5DAW - chain A; structure by X-ray diffraction, 1.60 A resolution.

[Chain A]
Protein: Phytanoyl-CoA dioxygenase family protein (AFU_orthologue AFUA_8G00230)
Organism: Aspergillus nidulans FGSC A4
Reference sequence: Q5AR53 (Q5AR53_EMENI); residues 2-308 here correspond to UniProt positions 110-416 (UniProt number = residue number + 108)
Chain sequence (308 residues; each row starts with the number of its first residue):
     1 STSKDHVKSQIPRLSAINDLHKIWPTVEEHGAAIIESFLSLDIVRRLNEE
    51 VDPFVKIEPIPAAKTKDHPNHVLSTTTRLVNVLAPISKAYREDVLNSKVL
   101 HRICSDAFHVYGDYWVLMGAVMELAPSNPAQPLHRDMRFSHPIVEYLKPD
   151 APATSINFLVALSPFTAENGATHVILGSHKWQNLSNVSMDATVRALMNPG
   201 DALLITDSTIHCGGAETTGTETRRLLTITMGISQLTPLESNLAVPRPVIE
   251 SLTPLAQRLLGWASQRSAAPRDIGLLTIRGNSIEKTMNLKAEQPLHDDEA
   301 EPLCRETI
Disordered / not traced: 1-7, 296-308
Differences from the reference sequence: expression tag (1)
Curated features (UniProtKB/Swiss-Prot):
  - binding site (Fe cation): His134, Asp136, His211
Bound ions: Ni2+: His134, Asp136, His211 (together with 2-oxoglutaric acid)
Small-molecule neighbours:
  - cyclopeptin (58K): Asn70, Val72, Leu73, Leu79, Met118, Met122, Gln131, Pro132, His134, Asp136, Met137, Arg138, Phe139, Asn157, Thr227, Ile273
  - 2-oxoglutaric acid (AKG): Leu73, Met122, Leu124, Gln131, His134, Asp136, Phe165, Thr172, His211, Cys212, Gly213, Arg223, Leu225

[Overview]
Ligands of chain A: 2-oxoglutaric acid and cyclopeptin. His134, Asp136 and His211 form the Ni2+ site. Curated
annotation (UniProt) lists 3 Fe cation-binding residues.
Chain A is Phytanoyl-CoA dioxygenase family protein (AFU_orthologue AFUA_8G00230) (Aspergillus nidulans FGSC
A4); the structure, Fe(II)/(alpha)ketoglutarate-dependent dioxygenase AsqJ in complex with cyclopeptin, was
determined by X-ray diffraction, deposited together with 5DAP, 5DAQ, 5DAV and 5DAX.
